Entry 8FND (electron microscopy, 3.00 A resolution); this record covers chains A and L of the 12 polymer chains in the assembly.

# Chain A
Protein: Lamina-associated polypeptide 2, isoform alpha, Integrase chimera
From: Homo sapiens
Notes: EC 2.7.7.-, 3.1.-.-
Reference sequence: chimeric construct of P42166, P12497: residues -53 to -3 from P42166 (LAP2A_HUMAN) positions 50-100 (UniProt number = residue number + 103); residues 1-288 from P12497 positions 1148-1435 (UniProt number = residue number + 1147)
Amino-acid sequence (364 residues; numbered -75 to 288; the number before each row is that of its first residue; numbers below 1 keep their minus sign (Gly-75 is residue -75)):
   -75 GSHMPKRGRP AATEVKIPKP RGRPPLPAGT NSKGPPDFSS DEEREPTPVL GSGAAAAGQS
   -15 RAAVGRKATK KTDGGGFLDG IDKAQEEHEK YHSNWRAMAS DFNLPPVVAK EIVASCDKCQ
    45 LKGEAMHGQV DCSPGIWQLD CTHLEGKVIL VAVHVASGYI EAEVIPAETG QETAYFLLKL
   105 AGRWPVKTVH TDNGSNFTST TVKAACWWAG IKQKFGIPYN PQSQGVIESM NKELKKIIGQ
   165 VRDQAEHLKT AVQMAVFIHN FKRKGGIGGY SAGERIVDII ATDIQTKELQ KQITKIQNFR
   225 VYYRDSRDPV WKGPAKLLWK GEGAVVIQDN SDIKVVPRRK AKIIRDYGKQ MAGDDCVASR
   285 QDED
Unresolved in the structure: -75 to 0, 229-235, 269-288
Sequence notes: expression tag (-75 to -54); conflict Gln-17 (Arg86 in P42166); linker (-2 to 0); engineered mutation Lys138 (Glu1285 in P12497)
Curated features (UniProtKB/Swiss-Prot):
  - modified residue: Thr-46 (Phosphothreonine), Ser-44 (Phosphoserine), Ser-37 (Phosphoserine), Ser-36 (Phosphoserine), Thr-29 (Phosphothreonine), Ser-24 (Phosphoserine), Arg-15 (Omega-N-methylarginine)
  - zinc finger: Asp3 to Gln44 (Integrase-type)
  - DNA-binding region: Phe223 to Asp270 (Integrase-type)
  - binding site (Zn(2+)): His12, His16, Cys40, Cys43
  - binding site (Mg(2+)): Asp64, Asp116, Glu152
Bound ions: Zn2+: His12, His16, Cys40, Cys43; Mg2+ site 1: Asp64, Asp116 (together with Dolutegravir); Mg2+ site 2: Asp64, Glu152 (together with Dolutegravir)
Small-molecule neighbours: Dolutegravir: Asp64, Cys65, Asp116, Asn117, Gly118, Tyr143, Pro145, Gln146, Glu152, Asn155
What the authors report for this chain:
  - binding site for the 27-nt DNA strand: Lys138
  - mutagenesis - G140A (3- to 5-fold), G140S (3- to 5-fold), Q148H (5- to 10-fold), Q148K (5- to 10-fold), Q148R (5- to 10-fold): decreased catalytic activity
  - mutagenesis - E138K: unchanged catalytic activity
  - catalytic residues: Glu152 (citing earlier work)
  - mutagenesis - E138K/G140A/Q148K (1.0 kcal/mol): decreased binding to DTG (from molecular simulation)

# Chain L
Molecule: 25-nt DNA strand
Sequence (25 nucleotides; numbered -3 to 21; the number before each row is that of its first residue; numbers below 1 keep their minus sign (DA-3 is residue -3)):
    -3 AGCGTGGGCG GGAAAATCTC TAGCA
Unresolved in the structure: -3 to 4

# Interface between chain A and chain L
Residue-residue contacts (6):
  Pro30(A) - DA11(L)  phosphate contact
  Lys46(A) - DT17(L)  base contact
  Ala49(A) - DC16(L)  base contact
  Ala49(A) - DT17(L)  sugar contact
  Met50(A) - DT17(L)  sugar contact
  His51(A) - DT17(L)  salt bridge to the phosphate
Other interface residues (no listed pair), chain L (4 interface residues in all): DA18

# In short
The interface between chain A and chain L involves 5 residues on one side and 4 on the other, with 1 salt
bridge. The salt-bridged pair is His51(A)-DT17(L). The paper reports the catalytic residue Glu152(A); G140A,
G140S and Q148H of chain A, among others, reduce catalytic activity; 7 substitutions were tested in all.
Chain A is Lamina-associated polypeptide 2, isoform alpha, Integrase chimera (Homo sapiens) and chain L is a
25-nt DNA strand; the structure, Structure of E138K HIV-1 intasome with Dolutegravir bound, was determined by
electron microscopy (same publication as 8FNG, 8FNH, 8FNJ, 8FNL, 8FNM, 8FNO, 8FNP and 8FNQ).
